PDB entry 7WTL | electron microscopy, 3.30 A resolution | chains C2 and SX of the 19 polymer chains in the assembly

# Chain C2
Molecule: 18S rRNA
Source organism: Saccharomyces cerevisiae
Sequence (1800 nucleotides; each row starts with the number of its first residue):
     1 UAUCUGGUUG AUCCUGCCAG UAGUCAUAUG CUUGUCUCAA AGAUUAAGCC AUGCAUGUCU
    61 AAGUAUAAGC AAUUUAUACA GUGAAACUGC GAAUGGCUCA UUAAAUCAGU UAUCGUUUAU
   121 UUGAUAGUUC CUUUACUACA UGGUAUAACU GUGGUAAUUC UAGAGCUAAU ACAUGCUUAA
   181 AAUCUCGACC CUUUGGAAGA GAUGUAUUUA UUAGAUAAAA AAUCAAUGUC UUCGGACUCU
   241 UUGAUGAUUC AUAAUAACUU UUCGAAUCGC AUGGCCUUGU GCUGGCGAUG GUUCAUUCAA
   301 AUUUCUGCCC UAUCAACUUU CGAUGGUAGG AUAGUGGCCU ACCAUGGUUU CAACGGGUAA
   361 CGGGGAAUAA GGGUUCGAUU CCGGAGAGGG AGCCUGAGAA ACGGCUACCA CAUCCAAGGA
   421 AGGCAGCAGG CGCGCAAAUU ACCCAAUCCU AAUUCAGGGA GGUAGUGACA AUAAAUAACG
   481 AUACAGGGCC CAUUCGGGUC UUGUAAUUGG AAUGAGUACA AUGUAAAUAC CUUAACGAGG
   541 AACAAUUGGA GGGCAAGUCU GGUGCCAGCA GCCGCGGUAA UUCCAGCUCC AAUAGCGUAU
   601 AUUAAAGUUG UUGCAGUUAA AAAGCUCGUA GUUGAACUUU GGGCCCGGUU GGCCGGUCCG
   661 AUUUUUUCGU GUACUGGAUU UCCAACGGGG CCUUUCCUUC UGGCUAACCU UGAGUCCUUG
   721 UGGCUCUUGG CGAACCAGGA CUUUUACUUU GAAAAAAUUA GAGUGUUCAA AGCAGGCGUA
   781 UUGCUCGAAU AUAUUAGCAU GGAAUAAUAG AAUAGGACGU UUGGUUCUAU UUUGUUGGUU
   841 UCUAGGACCA UCGUAAUGAU UAAUAGGGAC GGUCGGGGGC AUCAGUAUUC AAUUGUCAGA
   901 GGUGAAAUUC UUGGAUUUAU UGAAGACUAA CUACUGCGAA AGCAUUUGCC AAGGACGUUU
   961 UCAUUAAUCA AGAACGAAAG UUAGGGGAUC GAAGAUGAUC AGAUACCGUC GUAGUCUUAA
  1021 CCAUAAACUA UGCCGACUAG GGAUCGGGUG GUGUUUUUUU AAUGACCCAC UCGGCACCUU
  1081 ACGAGAAAUC AAAGUCUUUG GGUUCUGGGG GGAGUAUGGU CGCAAGGCUG AAACUUAAAG
  1141 GAAUUGACGG AAGGGCACCA CCAGGAGUGG AGCCUGCGGC UUAAUUUGAC UCAACACGGG
  1201 GAAACUCACC AGGUCCAGAC ACAAUAAGGA UUGACAGAUU GAGAGCUCUU UCUUGAUUUU
  1261 GUGGGUGGUG GUGCAUGGCC GUUCUUAGUU GGUGGAGUGA UUUGUCUGCU UAAUUGCGAU
  1321 AACGAACGAG ACCUUAACCU ACUAAAUAGU GGUGCUAGCA UUUGCUGGUU AUCCACUUCU
  1381 UAGAGGGACU AUCGGUUUCA AGCCGAUGGA AGUUUGAGGC AAUAACAGGU CUGUGAUGCC
  1441 CUUAGACGUU CUGGGCCGCA CGCGCGCUAC ACUGACGGAG CCAGCGAGUC UAACCUUGGC
  1501 CGAGAGGUCU UGGUAAUCUU GUGAAACUCC GUCGUGCUGG GGAUAGAGCA UUGUAAUUAU
  1561 UGCUCUUCAA CGAGGAAUUC CUAGUAAGCG CAAGUCAUCA GCUUGCGUUG AUUACGUCCC
  1621 UGCCCUUUGU ACACACCGCC CGUCGCUAGU ACCGAUUGAA UGGCUUAGUG AGGCCUCAGG
  1681 AUCUGCUUAG AGAAGGGGGC AACUCCAUCU CAGAGCGGAG AAUUUGGACA AACUUGGUCA
  1741 UUUAGAGGAA CUAAAAGUCG UAACAAGGUU UCCGUAGGUG AACCUGCGGA AGGAUCAUUA
Unresolved in the structure: 73-75, 133-135, 489-498, 605-608, 651-683, 707-732, 1147-1765

# Chain SX
Molecule: 40S ribosomal protein S23-A
Source organism: Saccharomyces cerevisiae
UniProtKB: P0CX29 (RS23A_YEAST); residue numbers follow UniProt; this construct covers 1-145
Amino-acid sequence (145 residues; each row starts with the number of its first residue):
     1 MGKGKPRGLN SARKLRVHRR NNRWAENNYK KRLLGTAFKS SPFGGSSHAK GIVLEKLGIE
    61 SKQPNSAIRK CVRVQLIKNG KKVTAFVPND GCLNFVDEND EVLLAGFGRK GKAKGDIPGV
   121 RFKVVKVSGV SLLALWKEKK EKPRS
Unresolved in the structure: 1, 58-67, 108-119, 145
UniProt features mapped onto this chain:
  - modified residue: Pro64 (3,4-dihydroxyproline)
  - cross-link: Lys56 (Glycyl lysine isopeptide (Lys-Gly) (interchain with G-Cter in ubiquitin))

# How chain C2 and chain SX interact
Pairs across the interface - 66 pairs, chain C2 then chain SX:
  G30(C2) - Ser131(SX)  hydrogen bond to the phosphate
  C31(C2) - Ser131(SX)  phosphate contact
  C31(C2) - Lys139(SX)  phosphate contact
  C31(C2) - Lys140(SX)  salt bridge to the phosphate
  U32(C2) - Lys139(SX)  salt bridge to the phosphate
  C310(C2) - Arg20(SX)  phosphate contact
  C310(C2) - Arg23(SX)  salt bridge to the phosphate
  C310(C2) - Trp24(SX)  hydrogen bond to the phosphate
  U311(C2) - Arg20(SX)  salt bridge to the phosphate
  U311(C2) - Trp24(SX)  hydrogen bond to the phosphate
  C351(C2) - Arg13(SX)  hydrogen bond to the sugar
  U374(C2) - Arg32(SX)  phosphate contact
  U375(C2) - Arg32(SX)  salt bridge to the phosphate
  C435(C2) - Glu101(SX)  hydrogen bond to the base
  U547(C2) - Lys137(SX)  salt bridge to the phosphate
  G548(C2) - Leu133(SX)  phosphate contact
  G548(C2) - Lys137(SX)  salt bridge to the phosphate
  C583(C2) - Lys70(SX)  hydrogen bond to the phosphate
  C583(C2) - Asp90(SX)  sugar contact
  C584(C2) - Lys70(SX)  salt bridge to the phosphate
  C584(C2) - Asp90(SX)  sugar contact
  A585(C2) - Asn89(SX)  phosphate contact
  U598(C2) - Lys123(SX)  hydrogen bond to the sugar
  A599(C2) - Ser47(SX)  hydrogen bond to the sugar
  A599(C2) - Ala105(SX)  sugar contact
  A599(C2) - Gly106(SX)  sugar contact
  U600(C2) - Ser47(SX)  sugar contact
  A601(C2) - Phe38(SX)  sugar contact
  U609(C2) - Arg19(SX)  phosphate contact
  U609(C2) - Asn22(SX)  base contact
  U609(C2) - Arg23(SX)  sugar contact
  U609(C2) - Ala25(SX)  base contact
  U609(C2) - Glu26(SX)  base contact
  G610(C2) - Arg19(SX)  base contact
  U611(C2) - Lys5(SX)  phosphate contact
  U611(C2) - Arg19(SX)  salt bridge to the phosphate
  U612(C2) - Lys5(SX)  salt bridge to the phosphate
  U612(C2) - Arg7(SX)  salt bridge to the phosphate
  C614(C2) - Lys3(SX)  salt bridge to the phosphate
  C614(C2) - Lys5(SX)  salt bridge to the phosphate
  U632(C2) - Asn10(SX)  sugar contact
  U633(C2) - Gly8(SX)  phosphate contact
  U633(C2) - Leu9(SX)  hydrogen bond to the phosphate
  U633(C2) - Asn10(SX)  hydrogen bond to the phosphate
  G1100(C2) - Lys3(SX)  salt bridge to the phosphate
  G1100(C2) - Arg7(SX)  hydrogen bond to the sugar
  G1101(C2) - Arg7(SX)  salt bridge to the phosphate
  G1102(C2) - Gly2(SX)  hydrogen bond to the base
  G1102(C2) - Arg7(SX)  salt bridge to the phosphate
  U1103(C2) - Gly2(SX)  hydrogen bond to the base
  U1103(C2) - Lys3(SX)  base contact
  U1103(C2) - Pro6(SX)  phosphate contact
  U1103(C2) - Arg7(SX)  hydrogen bond to the phosphate
  U1103(C2) - Gly8(SX)  hydrogen bond to the phosphate
  U1104(C2) - Gly4(SX)  base contact
  U1104(C2) - Pro6(SX)  phosphate contact
  U1104(C2) - Lys14(SX)  salt bridge to the phosphate
  C1105(C2) - Gly4(SX)  base contact
  C1105(C2) - Lys14(SX)  salt bridge to the phosphate
  G1108(C2) - Asn22(SX)  hydrogen bond to the base
  G1108(C2) - Ala25(SX)  base contact
  A1131(C2) - Lys30(SX)  hydrogen bond to the phosphate
  A1132(C2) - Lys30(SX)  salt bridge to the phosphate
  A1132(C2) - Lys31(SX)  phosphate contact
  A1133(C2) - Lys31(SX)  salt bridge to the phosphate
  C1134(C2) - Lys39(SX)  phosphate contact
Interface residues without a listed pair, chain C2 (43 interface residues in all): A28, U29, G616, C1096, U1099, U1106, G1107
Interface residues without a listed pair, chain SX (48 interface residues in all): Ser11, Leu15, His18, Tyr29, Thr36, Phe43, Ser46, His48, Lys50, Phe107, Lys126, Ala134

# Summary
43 residues of chain C2 face 48 of chain SX across their interface; the contacts include 17 hydrogen bonds and
20 salt bridges. Polar contacts include C435(C2)-Glu101(SX), G1102(C2)-Gly2(SX) and U1103(C2)-Gly2(SX).
Here chain C2 is 18S rRNA and chain SX is 40S ribosomal protein S23-A, both from Saccharomyces cerevisiae.
Entry 7WTL (Cryo-EM structure of a yeast pre-40S ribosomal subunit - State Dis-D) was determined by electron
microscopy, deposited together with 7WTM.
